6W7N - chains A and T of the 15 polymer chains in the assembly; structure by electron microscopy, 3.40 A resolution.

== Chain A ==
Molecule: 16S rRNA
Source organism: Escherichia coli (strain K12)
Sequence (1542 nucleotides; each row starts with the number of its first residue):
     1 AAAUUGAAGA GUUUGAUCAU GGCUCAGAUU GAACGCUGGC GGCAGGCCUA ACACAUGCAA
    61 GUCGAACGGU AACAGGAAGA AGCUUGCUUC UUUGCUGACG AGUGGCGGAC GGGUGAGUAA
   121 UGUCUGGGAA ACUGCCUGAU GGAGGGGGAU AACUACUGGA AACGGUAGCU AAUACCGCAU
   181 AACGUCGCAA GACCAAAGAG GGGGACCUUC GGGCCUCUUG CCAUCGGAUG UGCCCAGAUG
   241 GGAUUAGCUA GUAGGUGGGG UAACGGCUCA CCUAGGCGAC GAUCCCUAGC UGGUCUGAGA
   301 GGAUGACCAG CCACACUGGA ACUGAGACAC GGUCCAGACU CCUACGGGAG GCAGCAGUGG
   361 GGAAUAUUGC ACAAUGGGCG CAAGCCUGAU GCAGCCAUGC CGCGUGUAUG AAGAAGGCCU
   421 UCGGGUUGUA AAGUACUUUC AGCGGGGAGG AAGGGAGUAA AGUUAAUACC UUUGCUCAUU
   481 GACGUUACCC GCAGAAGAAG CACCGGCUAA CUCCGUGCCA GCAGCCGCGG UAAUACGGAG
   541 GGUGCAAGCG UUAAUCGGAA UUACUGGGCG UAAAGCGCAC GCAGGCGGUU UGUUAAGUCA
   601 GAUGUGAAAU CCCCGGGCUC AACCUGGGAA CUGCAUCUGA UACUGGCAAG CUUGAGUCUC
   661 GUAGAGGGGG GUAGAAUUCC AGGUGUAGCG GUGAAAUGCG UAGAGAUCUG GAGGAAUACC
   721 GGUGGCGAAG GCGGCCCCCU GGACGAAGAC UGACGCUCAG GUGCGAAAGC GUGGGGAGCA
   781 AACAGGAUUA GAUACCCUGG UAGUCCACGC CGUAAACGAU GUCGACUUGG AGGUUGUGCC
   841 CUUGAGGCGU GGCUUCCGGA GCUAACGCGU UAAGUCGACC GCCUGGGGAG UACGGCCGCA
   901 AGGUUAAAAC UCAAAUGAAU UGACGGGGGC CCGCACAAGC GGUGGAGCAU GUGGUUUAAU
   961 UCGAUGCAAC GCGAAGAACC UUACCUGGUC UUGACAUCCA CGGAAGUUUU CAGAGAUGAG
  1021 AAUGUGCCUU CGGGAACCGU GAGACAGGUG CUGCAUGGCU GUCGUCAGCU CGUGUUGUGA
  1081 AAUGUUGGGU UAAGUCCCGC AACGAGCGCA ACCCUUAUCC UUUGUUGCCA GCGGUCCGGC
  1141 CGGGAACUCA AAGGAGACUG CCAGUGAUAA ACUGGAGGAA GGUGGGGAUG ACGUCAAGUC
  1201 AUCAUGGCCC UUACGACCAG GGCUACACAC GUGCUACAAU GGCGCAUACA AAGAGAAGCG
  1261 ACCUCGCGAG AGCAAGCGGA CCUCAUAAAG UGCGUCGUAG UCCGGAUUGG AGUCUGCAAC
  1321 UCGACUCCAU GAAGUCGGAA UCGCUAGUAA UCGUGGAUCA GAAUGCCACG GUGAAUACGU
  1381 UCCCGGGCCU UGUACACACC GCCCGUCACA CCAUGGGAGU GGGUUGCAAA AGAAGUAGGU
  1441 AGCUUAACCU UCGGGAGGGC GCUUACCACU UUGUGAUUCA UGACUGGGGU GAAGUCGUAA
  1501 CAAGGUAACC GUAGGGGAAC CUGCGGUUGG AUCACCUCCU UA
Not modelled in the structure: 680-710, 783-799, 1397-1506, 1531-1542

== Chain T ==
Molecule: 30S ribosomal protein S20
Source organism: Escherichia coli (strain K12)
Reference sequence: P0A7U7 (RS20_ECOLI); residues 0-86 here correspond to UniProt positions 1-87 (UniProt number = residue number + 1)
Sequence (87 residues; each row starts with the number of its first residue; numbering starts at 0):
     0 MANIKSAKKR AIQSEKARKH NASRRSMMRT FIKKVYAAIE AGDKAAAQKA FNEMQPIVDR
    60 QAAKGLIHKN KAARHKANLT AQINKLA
Not modelled in the structure: 0-1

== Chain A / chain T interface ==
Residue-residue contacts (56):
  A60(A) with Lys4(T), sugar contact
  G61(A) with Ser5(T), base contact
  U103(A) with Lys8(T), salt bridge to the phosphate; Ile11(T), phosphate contact
  G104(A) with Lys15(T), salt bridge to the phosphate
  G105(A) with Gln12(T), hydrogen bond to the phosphate
  C106(A) with Arg9(T), base contact
  G107(A) with Arg9(T), hydrogen bond to the base
  G108(A) with Arg9(T), hydrogen bond to the base
  C132(A) with His67(T), sugar contact; Asn69(T), phosphate contact
  C176(A) with Arg23(T), hydrogen bond to the phosphate; Lys63(T), salt bridge to the phosphate
  G177(A) with Arg59(T), phosphate contact
  C178(A) with Arg59(T), salt bridge to the phosphate
  U185(A) with Ala72(T), sugar contact; Lys75(T), hydrogen bond to the base
  C186(A) with Ala72(T), sugar contact; Lys75(T), sugar contact; Ala76(T), phosphate contact; Thr79(T), sugar contact
  A192(A) with Gln54(T), base contact
  C193(A) with Gln54(T), sugar contact; Pro55(T), phosphate contact; Asp58(T), hydrogen bond to the sugar
  C194(A) with Pro55(T), sugar contact; Asp58(T), hydrogen bond to the sugar; Arg59(T), sugar contact; Ala62(T), sugar contact
  A195(A) with Arg59(T), salt bridge to the phosphate; Ala62(T), sugar contact; Lys63(T), phosphate contact
  A196(A) with Lys63(T), salt bridge to the phosphate
  U224(A) with Lys68(T), salt bridge to the phosphate
  G258(A) with Gln81(T), phosphate contact; Lys84(T), salt bridge to the phosphate
  G259(A) with Tyr35(T), phosphate contact; Gln81(T), phosphate contact
  G260(A) with His74(T), salt bridge to the phosphate
  U261(A) with Lys70(T), salt bridge to the phosphate; Arg73(T), salt bridge to the phosphate
  A262(A) with His67(T), hydrogen bond to the sugar; Asn69(T), phosphate contact
  A263(A) with Arg73(T), salt bridge to the phosphate
  C322(A) with Arg17(T), sugar contact
  U323(A) with Ser13(T), sugar contact; Ala16(T), sugar contact; Asn20(T), hydrogen bond to the phosphate; Arg24(T), salt bridge to the phosphate
  G324(A) with Asn20(T), phosphate contact
  G331(A) with Asn2(T), phosphate contact; Lys4(T), hydrogen bond to the base
  G332(A) with Asn2(T), phosphate contact; Lys4(T), phosphate contact
  U333(A) with Asn2(T), phosphate contact
  G351(A) with Asn2(T), hydrogen bond to the phosphate
Other interface residues (no listed pair), chain A (40 interface residues in all): U133, A174, C175, G184, G187, A223, G350
Other interface residues (no listed pair), chain T (37 interface residues in all): Ala6, Ala10, His19, Asn77

== In short ==
The interface between chain A and chain T involves 40 residues on one side and 37 on the other, with 11
hydrogen bonds and 13 salt bridges. Polar contacts include G107(A)-Arg9(T), G108(A)-Arg9(T) and
U185(A)-Lys75(T).
Chain A is 16S rRNA and chain T is 30S ribosomal protein S20, both from Escherichia coli (strain K12); the
structure, 30S-Inactive-low-Mg2+ Class A, was determined by electron microscopy, deposited together with 6W6K,
6W77, 6W7M and 6W7W.
